6PPP - chains A and B of the 8 polymer chains in the assembly; structure by X-ray diffraction, 2.33 A resolution.

# Chain A
Molecule: Mimic of processed U6 snRNA
Sequence (6 nucleotides; row label = number of the first residue in the row):
    96 UUUUUA

# Chain B
Name: U6 snRNA-associated Sm-like protein LSm2
From: Schizosaccharomyces pombe (strain 972 / ATCC 24843)
UniProt: O94408 (LSM2_SCHPO); residues 1-96 here = UniProt positions 1-96
Amino-acid sequence (96 residues; each row starts with the number of its first residue):
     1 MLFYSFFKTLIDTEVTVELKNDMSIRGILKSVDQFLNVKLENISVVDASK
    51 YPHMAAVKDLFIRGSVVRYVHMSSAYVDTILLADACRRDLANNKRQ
Not modelled in the structure: 95-96

# Chain A / chain B interface
Pairs across the interface - 8 pairs, chain A then chain B:
  U97(A) / Arg-63(B)  hydrogen bond to the sugar
  U98(A) / Phe-35(B)  stacking on the base
  U98(A) / Asn-37(B)  hydrogen bond to the base
  U98(A) / Arg-63(B)  salt bridge to the phosphate
  U98(A) / Gly-64(B)  base contact
  U98(A) / Ser-65(B)  hydrogen bond to the base
  U99(A) / Leu-36(B)  base contact
  U100(A) / Ser-65(B)  base contact
Interface residues without a listed pair, chain B (7 interface residues in all): Lys-20

# In short
Chain A and chain B form an interface of 4 and 7 residues respectively; the contacts include 3 hydrogen bonds,
1 salt bridge and 1 aromatic stacking contact. Polar contacts include U98(A)/Asn-37(B), U98(A)/Ser-65(B) and
U97(A)/Arg-63(B).
Chain A is Mimic of processed U6 snRNA and chain B is U6 snRNA-associated Sm-like protein LSm2
(Schizosaccharomyces pombe (strain 972 / ATCC 24843)); the structure, Structure of S. pombe Lsm2-8 with
processed U6 snRNA, was determined by X-ray diffraction (same publication as 6PPN, 6PPQ and 6PPV).
